6QGT - chains A and B of the 3 polymer chains in the assembly; structure by X-ray diffraction, 1.99 A resolution.

Chain A:
Molecule: F420-reducing hydrogenase, subunit alpha
From: Methanosarcina barkeri MS
Chain sequence (438 residues; row label = number of the first residue in the row):
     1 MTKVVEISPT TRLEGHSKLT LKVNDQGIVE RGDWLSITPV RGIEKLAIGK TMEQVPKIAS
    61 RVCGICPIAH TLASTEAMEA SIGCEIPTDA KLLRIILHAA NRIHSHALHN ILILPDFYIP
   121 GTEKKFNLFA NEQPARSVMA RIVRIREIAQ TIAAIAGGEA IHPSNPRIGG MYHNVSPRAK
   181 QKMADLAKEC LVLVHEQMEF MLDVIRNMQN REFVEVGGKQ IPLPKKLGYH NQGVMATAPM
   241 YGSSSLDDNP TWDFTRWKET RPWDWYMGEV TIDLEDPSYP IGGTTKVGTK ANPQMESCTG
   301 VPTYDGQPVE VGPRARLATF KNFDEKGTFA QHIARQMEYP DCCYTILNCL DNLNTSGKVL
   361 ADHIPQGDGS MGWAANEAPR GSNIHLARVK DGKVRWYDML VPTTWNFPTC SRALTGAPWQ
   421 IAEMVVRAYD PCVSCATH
Unresolved in the structure: 1
Metal / ion sites: Fe ion: Glu44, Met399, His438; Ni ion: Cys63, Cys66, Cys432, Cys435; Mg2+ near Asn322 (its only coordinating residue here)
Small-molecule neighbours:
  - tris-hydroxymethyl-methyl-ammonium (144): Ala318, Asn322, Phe323, Asp324
  - J52 (dicyano-(oxidaniumylidynemethylnickelio)-(oxidanylidenemethylidene)iron): Cys63, Ile65, Cys66, Ala69, His70, Ala378, Pro379, Arg380, Asn383, Val401, Pro402, Thr403, Cys432, Cys435

Chain B:
Molecule: Coenzyme F420 hydrogenase subunit beta
From: Methanosarcina barkeri MS
Notes: EC 1.12.98.1
UniProt: A0A0E3QWH3 (A0A0E3QWH3_METBA); residues 1-291 here = UniProt positions 1-291
Chain sequence (291 residues; row label = number of the first residue in the row):
     1 MIEDPYLGKY VTCVSARSTD KEILKKAQDG GIATALMVYA LEEGFIDGTI VAGEGDKPWQ
    61 PKPVVAMTRE DILKARGTRY NISPQISWLK EATRSFGLDK VGVTGVCCQM QAVRKAQLYP
   121 INMRDVPGKV AFTVGLFCME NFSYKSLQSI VEDHANQSLG SVKKMEITKG KFWVYTERGN
   181 VATVPLKATH KYEQPGCHVC LDYVSNLADI STGSVGSPDG WSTVFIRTKV GNEIWSKAVA
   241 DGMFETKPIE EVKPGLDLLR KLAKQKIDKN QKTVEERKTF GINKGLRNPY A
Construct notes: conflict Gln265 (Glu in A0A0E3QWH3)
Metal / ion sites: 4Fe-4S cluster Fe: Cys108, Cys138, Cys197, Cys200
Small-molecule neighbours:
  - FAD (flavin-adenine dinucleotide): Lys26, Ala27, Gln28, Asp29, Gly30, Gly31, Ile32, Ala33, Thr34, Val51, Ala52, Pro61, Ala75, Arg76, Gly77, Thr78, Arg79, Tyr80, Asn81, Ser83, Gln85, Thr104, Gly105, Val106, Gln109, Leu136, Phe137, Cys138, Met139, Glu140, Asn141, Tyr203, Thr212, Gly213, Ser214, Val215, Ser222
  - 4Fe-4S cluster (SF4): Val106, Cys107, Cys108, Cys138, Met139, Glu140, Asn141, Gly196, Cys197, Cys200, Lys266

Chain A / chain B interface:
Contacting residue pairs - 23 pairs, chain A then chain B:
  Gln150(A) with Arg124(B)
  Ala154(A) with Arg94(B)
  Ile155(A) with Arg94(B); Ser95(B)
  Gly158(A) with Arg94(B), hydrogen bond (backbone-side chain)
  Glu159(A) with Arg94(B), salt bridge; Arg124(B)
  Ile161(A) with Arg124(B)
  His173(A) with Glu91(B), salt bridge; Ser95(B)
  Asn174(A) with Ser95(B)
  Val175(A) with Ser95(B)
  Ser176(A) with Ser95(B), hydrogen bond (backbone-backbone); Phe96(B), hydrogen bond (side chain-backbone)
  Arg178(A) with Asp47(B), salt bridge; Gly97(B); Leu98(B)
  Ala179(A) with Ser95(B); Phe96(B); Gly97(B)
  Lys182(A) with Gly97(B); Asp99(B), salt bridge; Lys129(B)
Interface residues without a listed pair, chain A (14 interface residues in all): Ala160
Interface residues without a listed pair, chain B (13 interface residues in all): Met67, Trp88, Lys90

Summary:
14 residues of chain A face 13 of chain B across their interface; the contacts include 3 hydrogen bonds and 4
salt bridges. Polar pairs include Glu159(A)-Arg94(B), His173(A)-Glu91(B) and Arg178(A)-Asp47(B). Chain A binds
compound J52 and tris-hydroxymethyl-methyl-ammonium.
Chain A is F420-reducing hydrogenase, subunit alpha and chain B is Coenzyme F420 hydrogenase subunit beta,
both from Methanosarcina barkeri MS; the structure, The carbon monoxide inhibition of F420-reducing [NiFe]
hydrogenase complex from Methanosarcina barkeri, was determined by X-ray diffraction, deposited together with
6QGR and 6QII.
